PDB entry 3TTF | X-ray diffraction, 1.92 A resolution | chain A

[Chain A]
Molecule: Transcriptional regulatory protein
Source organism: Escherichia coli
Notes: EC 2.1.3.-
UniProtKB: Q7ABC4 (Q7ABC4_ECO57); residues 92-746 here = UniProt positions 92-746
Sequence (657 residues; each row starts with the number of its first residue):
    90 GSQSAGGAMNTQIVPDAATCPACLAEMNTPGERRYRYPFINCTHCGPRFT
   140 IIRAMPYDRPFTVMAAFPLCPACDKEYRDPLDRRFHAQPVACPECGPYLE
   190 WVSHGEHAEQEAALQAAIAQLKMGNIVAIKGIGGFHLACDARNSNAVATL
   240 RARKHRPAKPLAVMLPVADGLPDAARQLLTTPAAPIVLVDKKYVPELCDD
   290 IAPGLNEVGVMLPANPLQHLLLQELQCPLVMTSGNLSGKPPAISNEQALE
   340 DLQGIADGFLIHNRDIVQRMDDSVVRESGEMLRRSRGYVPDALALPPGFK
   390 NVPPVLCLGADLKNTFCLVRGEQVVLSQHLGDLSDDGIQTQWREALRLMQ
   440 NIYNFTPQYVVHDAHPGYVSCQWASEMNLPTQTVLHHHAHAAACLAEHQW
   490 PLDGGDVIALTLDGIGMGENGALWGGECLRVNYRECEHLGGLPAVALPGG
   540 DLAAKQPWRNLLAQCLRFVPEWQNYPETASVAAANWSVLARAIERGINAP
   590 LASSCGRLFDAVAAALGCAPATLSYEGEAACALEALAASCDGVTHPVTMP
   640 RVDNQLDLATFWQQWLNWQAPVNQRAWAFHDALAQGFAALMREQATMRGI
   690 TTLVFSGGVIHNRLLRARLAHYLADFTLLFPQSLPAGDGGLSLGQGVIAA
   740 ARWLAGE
Unresolved in the structure: 90-100
Differences from the reference sequence: expression tag (90-91); conflict Ala571 (Gln in Q7ABC4), Ala572 (Gln in Q7ABC4), Ala573 (Gln in Q7ABC4)
Metal / ion sites: Zn2+ site 1: Cys109, Cys112, Cys131, Cys134; Zn2+ site 2: Cys162, Cys181, Cys184; Mg2+ near Tyr282 (its only coordinating residue here); Zn2+ site 3: His475, His479, Asp502, Asp727 (together with adenosine monophosphate)
Residues lining bound ligands: adenosine monophosphate (AMP): Lys402, His479, Asp502, Gly503, Gly595, Arg596, Phe598, Glu615, Gly616, Ala619, Cys620, Glu623, Gly696, Gly697, Val698, Asn701, Gly726, Asp727
From the paper describing this entry:
  - mutagenesis - G697A, G697V: unchanged expression
  - mutagenesis - K243Q/R245Q, G298M, H475Q/H479Q: abolished catalytic activity
  - mutagenesis - G697A (85%-90%), G697V (85%-90%): decreased catalytic activity

[Summary]
Chain A binds adenosine monophosphate. Cys109, Cys112, Cys131 and Cys134 coordinate Zn2+ site 1. Cys162,
Cys181 and Cys184 form the Zn2+ site 2. From the paper: K243Q/R245Q, G298M and H475Q/H479Q abolish catalytic
activity; G697A and G697V reduce catalytic activity.
Chain A is Transcriptional regulatory protein (Escherichia coli); the structure, Crystal structure of E. coli
HypF with AMP and carbamoyl phosphate, was determined by X-ray diffraction, deposited together with 3TSP,
3TSQ, 3TSU, 3TTC and 3TTD.
